5M0J - chains C and B of the 10 polymer chains in the assembly; structure by X-ray diffraction, 2.80 A resolution.

== Chain C (and B) ==
Molecule: SWI5-dependent HO expression protein 2, SWI5-dependent HO expression protein 3
From: Saccharomyces cerevisiae (strain RM11-1a)
Notes: chain B of this document is another copy of the same molecule, construct and numbering; everything in this record applies to it too
UniProt: chimeric construct of B3LQW9, B3LN26: residues 6-246 from B3LQW9 (SHE2_YEAS1) positions 6-246 (same numbers); residues 257-331 from B3LN26 positions 331-405 (UniProt number = residue number + 74)
Amino-acid sequence (328 residues; each row starts with the number of its first residue):
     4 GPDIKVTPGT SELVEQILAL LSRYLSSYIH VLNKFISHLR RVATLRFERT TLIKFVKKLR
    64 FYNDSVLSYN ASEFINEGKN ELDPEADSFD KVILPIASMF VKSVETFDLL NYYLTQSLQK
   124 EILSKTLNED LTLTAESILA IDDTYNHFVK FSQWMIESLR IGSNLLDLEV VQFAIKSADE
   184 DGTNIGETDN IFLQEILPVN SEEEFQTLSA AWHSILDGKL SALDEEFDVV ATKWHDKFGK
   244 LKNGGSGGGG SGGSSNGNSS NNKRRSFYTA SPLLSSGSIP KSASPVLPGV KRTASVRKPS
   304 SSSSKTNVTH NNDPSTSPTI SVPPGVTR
Not modelled in the structure: 4-5, 246-331 (chain B: 4-5, 186-191, 246-331)
Sequence notes: expression tag (4-5); engineered mutation Ser14 (Cys in B3LQW9), Ser68 (Cys in B3LQW9), Ser106 (Cys in B3LQW9), Ser180 (Cys in B3LQW9); linker (247-256)
Residues lining bound ligands:
  - Mg2+ (MG), molecule 1: Phe50, Glu51, Thr54, Tyr116
  - Mg2+ (MG), molecule 2: Glu51, Tyr116, Ser120, Glu124
UniProt features mapped onto this chain:
  - motif: Glu15 to Leu23 (Nuclear localization signal)
  - modified residue (Phosphoserine): Ser269, Ser320

== How chain C and chain B interact ==
Residue-residue contacts (7):
  Lys123(C) - Leu130(B)
  Leu126(C) - Leu130(B)  hydrophobic
  Ser127(C) - Ser127(B)  hydrogen bond (side chain-backbone)
  Ser127(C) - Leu130(B)
  Leu130(C) - Lys123(B)
  Leu130(C) - Leu126(B)  hydrophobic
  Leu130(C) - Ser127(B)

== In short ==
Chain C and chain B each contribute 4 residues to their interface, with 1 hydrogen bond. The hydrogen-bonded
pair is Ser127(C)-Ser127(B). Chain C binds Mg2+.
Chain C and chain B are both SWI5-dependent HO expression protein 2, SWI5-dependent HO expression protein 3
(Saccharomyces cerevisiae (strain RM11-1a)); the structure, Crystal structure of the cytoplasmic complex with
She2p, She3p, and the ASH1 mRNA E3-localization element, was determined by X-ray diffraction (same publication
as 5M0H and 5M0I).
